Entry 4V1F (X-ray diffraction, 1.70 A resolution); this record covers chains B and C of the 3 polymer chains in the assembly.

# Chain B (and C)
Molecule: F0F1 ATP synthase subunit C
Source organism: Mycobacterium phlei
Notes: EC 3.6.3.14; chain C of this document is another copy of the same molecule, construct and numbering; everything in this record applies to it too
UniProtKB: I0RTF3 (I0RTF3_MYCPH); residue numbers follow UniProt; this construct covers 1-86
Chain sequence (86 residues; row label = number of the first residue in the row):
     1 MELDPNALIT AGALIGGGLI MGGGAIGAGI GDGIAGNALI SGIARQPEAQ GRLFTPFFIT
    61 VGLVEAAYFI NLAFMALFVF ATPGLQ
Disordered / not traced: 1 (chain C: fully traced)
Residues lining bound ligands: Bedaquiline (BQ1): Gly62, Glu65, Ala66, Tyr68, Phe69, Leu72
Reported in the primary citation:
  - binding site for Bedaquiline: Gly62, Leu63, Glu65, Ala66, Ala67, Tyr68, Phe69, Ile70, Leu72
  - contacts within the chain: Asp32-Glu65 (hydrogen bond)
  - conformationally variable residues (side-chain flip): Phe69

# Interface between chain B and chain C
Contacting residue pairs (81):
  Leu3(B) with Met1(C)
  Asp4(B) with Met1(C); Leu3(C)
  Pro5(B) with Met1(C); Glu2(C); Asp4(C); Ala7(C)
  Leu8(B) with Ala7(C); Leu8(C), hydrophobic; Ala11(C)
  Ile9(B) with Ala7(C); Thr10(C); Leu14(C)
  Gly12(B) with Leu14(C); Ile15(C)
  Ala13(B) with Leu14(C)
  Ile15(B) with Ile15(C), hydrophobic
  Gly16(B) with Leu14(C); Gly18(C)
  Leu19(B) with Ile15(C); Gly18(C); Leu19(C), hydrophobic; Gly22(C)
  Ile20(B) with Gly18(C)
  Gly23(B) with Gly22(C); Ala25(C); Ile26(C)
  Gly24(B) with Ala25(C)
  Ile26(B) with Ile26(C), hydrophobic
  Gly27(B) with Ala25(C); Gly29(C); Ile30(C)
  Ile30(B) with Ile30(C), hydrophobic
  Gly31(B) with Gly29(C); Gly33(C)
  Ile34(B) with Gly33(C); Ile34(C), hydrophobic; Asn37(C), hydrogen bond (backbone-side chain)
  Ala35(B) with Ile40(C)
  Asn37(B) with Asn37(C)
  Ala38(B) with Asn37(C); Ile40(C); Ser41(C)
  Leu39(B) with Ile40(C)
  Gly42(B) with Ala44(C)
  Arg45(B) with Arg45(C)
  Gln46(B) with Ala44(C), hydrogen bond (side chain-backbone)
  Arg52(B) with Ile43(C), hydrogen bond (side chain-backbone); Ala44(C), hydrogen bond (side chain-backbone); Pro47(C)
  Leu53(B) with Ile40(C); Ile43(C), hydrophobic; Ala44(C)
  Pro56(B) with Leu39(C), hydrophobic; Ile40(C), hydrophobic; Ile43(C), hydrophobic
  Phe57(B) with Ile40(C), hydrophobic
  Ile59(B) with Phe54(C), hydrophobic
  Thr60(B) with Asp32(C); Gly33(C); Gly36(C)
  Leu63(B) with Asp32(C); Val61(C), hydrophobic
  Val64(B) with Gly29(C)
  Ala67(B) with Tyr68(C)
  Ile70(B) with Tyr68(C)
  Asn71(B) with Met21(C), hydrogen bond (side chain-backbone); Ala25(C); Tyr68(C), hydrogen bond
  Phe74(B) with Met75(C), hydrophobic
  Leu77(B) with Phe80(C), hydrophobic
  Phe78(B) with Leu14(C); Gly18(C); Val79(C), hydrophobic
  Thr82(B) with Leu14(C)
  Pro83(B) with Thr10(C); Val79(C); Phe80(C), hydrophobic
  Gln86(B) with Asp4(C), hydrogen bond; Asn6(C); Ala7(C), hydrogen bond (side chain-backbone)
Interface residues without a listed pair, chain B (44 interface residues in all): Glu2, Gly84
Interface residues without a listed pair, chain C (43 interface residues in all): Gly17, Ala28, Phe57, Glu65, Phe69, Leu72

# Summary
44 residues of chain B face 43 of chain C across their interface; the contacts include 8 hydrogen bonds. Polar
contacts include Ile34(B)-Asn37(C), Gln46(B)-Ala44(C) and Arg52(B)-Ile43(C). Ligands of chain B: Bedaquiline.
From the paper: a binding site for Bedaquiline at Gly62(B), Leu63(B) and Glu65(B) among others; conformational
variability at Phe69(B).
Chain B and chain C are both F0F1 ATP synthase subunit C (Mycobacterium phlei); the structure, Crystal
structure of a mycobacterial ATP synthase rotor ring in complex with Bedaquiline, was determined by X-ray
diffraction together with 4V1G from the same study.
